PDB entry 3MGV | X-ray diffraction, 2.29 A resolution | chains A and D of the 12 polymer chains in the assembly

== Chain A (and D) ==
Protein: Recombinase cre
Source organism: Enterobacteria phage P1
Notes: chain D of this document is another copy of the same molecule, construct and numbering; everything in this record applies to it too
UniProt: P06956 (RECR_BPP1); residues 1-343 here = UniProt positions 1-343
Amino-acid sequence (343 residues; numbered 1 to 343; the number before each row is that of its first residue):
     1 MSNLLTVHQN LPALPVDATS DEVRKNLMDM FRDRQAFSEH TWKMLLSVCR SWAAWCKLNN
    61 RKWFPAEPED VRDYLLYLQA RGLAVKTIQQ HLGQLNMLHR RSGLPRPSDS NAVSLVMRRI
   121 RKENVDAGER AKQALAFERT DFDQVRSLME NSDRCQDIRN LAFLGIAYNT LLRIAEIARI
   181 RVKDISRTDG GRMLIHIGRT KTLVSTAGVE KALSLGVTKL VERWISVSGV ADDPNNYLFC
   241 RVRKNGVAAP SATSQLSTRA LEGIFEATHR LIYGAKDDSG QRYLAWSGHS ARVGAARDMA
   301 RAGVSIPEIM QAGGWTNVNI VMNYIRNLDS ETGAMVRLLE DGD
Not modelled in the structure: 1-19, 342-343
Swiss-Prot annotation at these positions:
  - active site: R173, H289, R292, W315, Y324 (O-(3'-phospho-DNA)-tyrosine intermediate)
What the authors report for this chain:
  - binding site for vanadate: R173, K201, H289, R292, Y324
  - catalytic residues: R173, E176, K201, H289, R292, Y324
  - contacts within the chain: R173-E176 (hydrogen bond), E176-K201, W315-I320 (hydrophobic contact), W315-V321 (hydrophobic contact), W315-Y324
  - conformationally variable residues: K201, Y324
  - mutagenesis - R173A, H289W, Y324F: abolished catalytic activity
  - mutagenesis - R173K, E176D, E176M, E176P, E176V, H289A, H289G, H289I, H289L, H289N, H289P, R292K, W315H, W315L, W315M: decreased catalytic activity
  - mutagenesis - R173H, H289M, H289Q: unchanged catalytic activity
  - mutagenesis - Y324T (10-fold): decreased binding to loxP
  - mutagenesis - K201A, K201N, K201R, H289W, W315A, W315G: decreased catalytic activity on in vivo
  - mutagenesis - R173K: unchanged catalytic activity on in vivo
  - mutagenesis - R173K: abolished catalytic activity on in vitro
  - mutagenesis - R292H: decreased catalytic activity on in vitro
  - mutagenesis - W315F, W315Y: decreased catalytic activity (in vitro excision assay)
  - mutagenesis - H289D, H289E, H289K, H289R: abolished catalytic activity on in vivo
  - mutagenesis - E176Q: abolished catalytic activity (in vitro assay)
  - mutagenesis - E176N, E176T: increased catalytic activity on in vitro
  - mutagenesis - E176H, E176W, E176Y: abolished catalytic activity on In vitro

== Interface between chain A and chain D ==
Contacting residue pairs - 74 pairs, chain A then chain D:
  E69(A) - K25(D)  salt bridge
  E69(A) - R32(D)  salt bridge
  R72(A) - R32(D)
  R72(A) - D33(D)  salt bridge
  V85(A) - T206(D)
  A112(A) - R32(D)
  A112(A) - D33(D)
  L115(A) - D29(D)
  L115(A) - D33(D)
  L115(A) - A36(D)
  L115(A) - F37(D)  hydrophobic
  L115(A) - R101(D)
  V116(A) - D33(D)
  R118(A) - A36(D)  hydrogen bond (side chain-backbone)
  R118(A) - F37(D)
  R118(A) - R101(D)
  R119(A) - R32(D)
  R119(A) - D33(D)  salt bridge
  R119(A) - Q35(D)
  R119(A) - A36(D)
  R121(A) - V204(D)  hydrogen bond (side chain-backbone)
  K122(A) - Q35(D)  hydrogen bond (side chain-backbone)
  K122(A) - A36(D)
  K122(A) - F37(D)  hydrogen bond (side chain-backbone)
  K122(A) - V204(D)
  E123(A) - Q35(D)
  V125(A) - G198(D)
  V125(A) - R199(D)
  V125(A) - V204(D)  hydrophobic
  V125(A) - S205(D)
  V125(A) - T206(D)
  D126(A) - R199(D)  salt bridge
  E129(A) - T206(D)
  R130(A) - H196(D)  hydrogen bond
  R130(A) - T206(D)
  R130(A) - E210(D)  salt bridge
  A131(A) - T206(D)  hydrogen bond (backbone-backbone)
  R301(A) - D189(D)  salt bridge
  R326(A) - A207(D)  hydrogen bond (side chain-backbone)
  R326(A) - G208(D)  hydrogen bond (side chain-backbone)
  R326(A) - V209(D)
  R326(A) - E210(D)
  N327(A) - T188(D)
  N327(A) - L194(D)
  D329(A) - T188(D)  hydrogen bond
  D329(A) - D189(D)
  D329(A) - G190(D)  hydrogen bond (side chain-backbone)
  D329(A) - R192(D)  salt bridge
  T332(A) - A212(D)
  A334(A) - M299(D)  hydrophobic
  A334(A) - V304(D)  hydrophobic
  A334(A) - E308(D)
  M335(A) - Y168(D)  hydrophobic
  M335(A) - N169(D)
  M335(A) - L171(D)  hydrophobic
  M335(A) - A295(D)  hydrophobic
  M335(A) - M299(D)  hydrophobic
  V336(A) - N169(D)
  V336(A) - R192(D)
  V336(A) - A212(D)
  V336(A) - L213(D)
  V336(A) - S214(D)
  R337(A) - E308(D)  salt bridge
  L338(A) - R139(D)  hydrogen bond (backbone-side chain)
  L338(A) - M299(D)  hydrophobic
  L338(A) - V304(D)  hydrophobic
  L339(A) - R139(D)
  L339(A) - F142(D)  hydrophobic
  L339(A) - Y168(D)  hydrophobic
  L339(A) - N169(D)
  L339(A) - S214(D)
  E340(A) - R192(D)  salt bridge
  E340(A) - S214(D)
  E340(A) - L215(D)  hydrogen bond (side chain-backbone)
Interface residues without a listed pair, chain A (33 interface residues in all): N111, M322, N323, G333, D341
Interface residues without a listed pair, chain D (45 interface residues in all): N26, M30, S38, R146, V217, D298, A302, Q311, A312

== Overview ==
The interface between chain A and chain D involves 33 residues on one side and 45 on the other; the contacts
include 12 hydrogen bonds and 10 salt bridges. Polar contacts include E69(A)-K25(D), E69(A)-R32(D) and
R72(A)-D33(D). From the paper: catalytic residues R173(A), E176(A) and K201(A) among others; R173K, E176D and
E176M of chain A, among others, reduce catalytic activity; 40 substitutions were tested in all.
Chain A and chain D are both Recombinase cre (Enterobacteria phage P1); the structure, Cre recombinase-DNA
transition state, was determined by X-ray diffraction.
